PDB entry 8VAP | electron microscopy, 3.00 A resolution | chains B and F of the 7 polymer chains in the assembly

[Chain B]
Protein: DNA polymerase III subunit tau
From: Escherichia coli
Notes: EC 2.7.7.7
UniProtKB: P06710 (DPO3X_ECOLI); residues 1-373 here = UniProt positions 1-373
Amino-acid sequence (376 residues; each row starts with the number of its first residue; numbers below 1 keep their minus sign (Gly-2 is residue -2)):
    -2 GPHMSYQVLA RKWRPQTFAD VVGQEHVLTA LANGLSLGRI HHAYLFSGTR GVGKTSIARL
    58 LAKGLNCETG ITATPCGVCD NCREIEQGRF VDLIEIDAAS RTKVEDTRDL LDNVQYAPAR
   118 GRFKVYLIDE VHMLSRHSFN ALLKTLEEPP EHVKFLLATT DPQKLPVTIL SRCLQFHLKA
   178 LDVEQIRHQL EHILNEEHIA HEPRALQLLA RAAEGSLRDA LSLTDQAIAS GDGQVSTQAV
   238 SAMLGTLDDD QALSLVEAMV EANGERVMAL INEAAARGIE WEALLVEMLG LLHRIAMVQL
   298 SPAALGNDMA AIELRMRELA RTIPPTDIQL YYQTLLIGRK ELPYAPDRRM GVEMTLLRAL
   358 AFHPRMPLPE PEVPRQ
Not modelled in the structure: -2 to 0, 361-373
Construct notes: expression tag (-2 to 0)
Ion coordination: Zn2+: Cys64, Cys73, Cys76, Cys79
Residues lining bound ligands: ADP / beryllium trifluoride: Ala7, Arg8, Trp10, Arg11, Pro12, Asp17, Val18, Val19, Gln21, Thr46, Arg47, Gly48, Val49, Gly50, Lys51, Thr52, Ser53, Glu127, Thr157, Leu214, Arg215, Leu218
What the authors report for this chain:
  - binding site for beryllium trifluoride: Arg169
  - catalytic residues: Glu127 (citing earlier work)
  - mutagenesis - K141A: decreased catalytic activity

[Chain F]
Protein: Beta sliding clamp
From: Escherichia coli
UniProtKB: P0A988 (DPO3B_ECOLI); numbering as in UniProt (aligned over 1-366)
Amino-acid sequence (369 residues; row label = number of the first residue in the row; numbers below 1 keep their minus sign (Gly-2 is residue -2)):
    -2 GPHMKFTVER EHLLKPLQQV SGPLGGRPTL PILGNLLLQV ADGTLSLTGT DLEMEMVARV
    58 ALVQPHEPGA TTVPARKFFD ICRGLPEGAE IAVQLEGERM LVRSGRSRFS LSTLPAADFP
   118 NLDDWQSEVE FTLPQATMKR LIEATQFSMA HQDVRYYLNG MLFETEGEEL RTVATDGHRL
   178 AVCSMPIGQS LPSHSVIVPR KGVIELMRML DGGDNPLRVQ IGSNNIRAHV GDFIFTSKLV
   238 DGRFPDYRRV LPKNPDKHLE AGCDLLKQAF ARAAILSNEK FRGVRLYVSE NQLKITANNP
   298 EQEEAEEILD VTYSGAEMEI GFNVSYVLDV LNALKCENVR MMLTDSVSSV QIEDAASQSA
   358 AYVVMPMRL
Construct notes: expression tag (-2 to 0)

[Chain B / chain F interface]
Residue-residue contacts (28):
  Arg86(B) with Asp115(F), salt bridge
  Val88(B) with Leu49(F), hydrophobic
  Asn110(B) with Glu50(F)
  Gln112(B) with Leu236(F); Val237(F); Asp238(F), hydrogen bond (backbone-backbone)
  Tyr113(B) with Glu50(F); Pro196(F), hydrophobic; Lys198(F); Leu236(F)
  Ala114(B) with Asn221(F); Lys235(F), hydrogen bond (backbone-side chain); Leu236(F), hydrogen bond (backbone-backbone); Asp238(F)
  Pro115(B) with Asn221(F), hydrogen bond (backbone-side chain); Lys235(F); Asp238(F)
  Ala116(B) with Asn221(F), hydrogen bond (backbone-side chain); Lys235(F)
  Arg117(B) with Asn118(F); Asp121(F), salt bridge
  Thr142(B) with Tyr153(F)
  Glu144(B) with Val151(F)
  Glu145(B) with Tyr153(F), hydrogen bond (backbone-side chain)
  Pro146(B) with Tyr153(F)
  Pro147(B) with Tyr153(F), hydrophobic
  Glu148(B) with Asp238(F); Gly239(F), hydrogen bond (side chain-backbone)
Interface residues without a listed pair, chain B (17 interface residues in all): Arg98, His149
Interface residues without a listed pair, chain F (18 interface residues in all): Thr26, Ala114, Asn156

[Summary]
17 residues of chain B face 18 of chain F across their interface, with 7 hydrogen bonds and 2 salt bridges.
Polar pairs include Arg86(B)-Asp115(F), Arg117(B)-Asp121(F) and Ala114(B)-Lys235(F). Chain B binds ADP /
beryllium trifluoride. Cys64(B), Cys73(B), Cys76(B) and Cys79(B) coordinate Zn2+. From the paper: the
catalytic residue Glu127(B); K141A of chain B reduces catalytic activity.
Here chain B is DNA polymerase III subunit tau and chain F is Beta sliding clamp, both from Escherichia coli.
Entry 8VAP (Structure of the E. coli clamp loader bound to the beta clamp in a Fully-Open conformation) was
determined by electron microscopy, deposited together with 8VAL, 8VAM, 8VAN, 8VAQ, 8VAR, 8VAS and 8VAT.
